Entry 6U5K (electron microscopy, 3.50 A resolution); this record covers chains M and S of the 54 polymer chains in the assembly.

Chain M (and S):
Protein: Tri1a PA0618
Organism: Pseudomonas aeruginosa (strain ATCC 15692 / DSM 22644 / CIP 104116 / JCM 14847 / LMG 12228 / 1C / PRS 101 / PAO1)
Notes: chain S of this document is another copy of the same molecule, construct and numbering; everything in this record applies to it too
Reference sequence: G3XCX5 (G3XCX5_PSEAE); numbering as in UniProt (aligned over 1-295)
Chain sequence (295 residues; numbered 1 to 295; the number before each row is that of its first residue):
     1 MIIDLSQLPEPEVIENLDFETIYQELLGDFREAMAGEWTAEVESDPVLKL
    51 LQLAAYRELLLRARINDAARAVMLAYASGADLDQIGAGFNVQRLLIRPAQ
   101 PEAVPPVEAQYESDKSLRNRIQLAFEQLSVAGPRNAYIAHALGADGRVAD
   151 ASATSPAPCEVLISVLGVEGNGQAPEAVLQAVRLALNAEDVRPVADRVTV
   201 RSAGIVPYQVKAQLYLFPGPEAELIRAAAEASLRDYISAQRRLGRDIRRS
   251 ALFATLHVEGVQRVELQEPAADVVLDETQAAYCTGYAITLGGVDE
Disordered / not traced: 1, 293-295 (chain S: 293-295)
What the authors report for this chain:
  - mutagenesis - H257F: increased stability in response to pH 3.4
  - mutagenesis - A254C: decreased stability

Interface between chain M and chain S:
Residue-residue contacts (62; chain M residue first):
  K49(M) with A33(S); M34(S)
  L50(M) with F30(S), hydrophobic; V47(S), hydrophobic; L50(S), hydrophobic
  L53(M) with D29(S); F30(S), hydrophobic
  R57(M) with L26(S); D29(S), salt bridge; E58(S), salt bridge
  L61(M) with L61(S), hydrophobic; R62(S)
  R64(M) with R62(S); I65(S); N66(S)
  I65(M) with I65(S), hydrophobic
  A68(M) with I65(S), hydrophobic
  A71(M) with V13(S), hydrophobic
  V72(M) with V72(S), hydrophobic
  G79(M) with E12(S)
  A80(M) with E10(S); P11(S); E12(S)
  D81(M) with P11(S); V13(S); M73(S)
  D83(M) with L8(S); P9(S)
  Q84(M) with L8(S); P9(S); P11(S); M73(S); A75(S); Y76(S)
  G88(M) with L74(S); F125(S)
  F89(M) with F125(S), hydrophobic
  N90(M) with F125(S); E126(S)
  Q92(M) with I3(S)
  F125(M) with F89(S), hydrophobic; F125(S), hydrophobic
  V130(M) with V130(S); G132(S); P133(S)
  A131(M) with V130(S)
  C159(M) with P158(S), hydrogen bond (side chain-backbone)
  N187(M) with R134(S), hydrogen bond
  A188(M) with P133(S)
  D190(M) with G132(S); P133(S)
  V191(M) with G132(S); Y137(S)
  R192(M) with G132(S), hydrogen bond (backbone-backbone); R134(S); S152(S), hydrogen bond (side chain-backbone); A153(S); T154(S)
  P193(M) with Y137(S); T154(S); A157(S); V161(S), hydrophobic
Interface residues without a listed pair, chain M (35 interface residues in all): P46, L60, S78, A87, L128, P158
Interface residues without a listed pair, chain S (43 interface residues in all): L5, I22, L51, N135, V191

Summary:
Chain M and chain S form an interface of 35 and 43 residues respectively, with 4 hydrogen bonds and 2 salt
bridges. Polar contacts include R57(M)-D29(S), R57(M)-E58(S) and C159(M)-P158(S). The paper reports that H257F
of chain M increases stability in response to pH 3.4; A254C of chain M reduces stability.
Chain M and chain S are both Tri1a PA0618 (Pseudomonas aeruginosa (strain ATCC 15692 / DSM 22644 / CIP 104116
/ JCM 14847 / LMG 12228 / 1C / PRS 101 / PAO1)); the structure, CryoEM Structure of Pyocin R2 - postcontracted
- baseplate, was determined by electron microscopy together with 6PYT, 6U5B, 6U5F and 6U5J from the same
study.
